Entry 4ZWE (X-ray diffraction, 2.81 A resolution); this record covers chains A and D of the 4 polymer chains in the assembly.

# Chain A (and D)
Name: Deoxynucleoside triphosphate triphosphohydrolase SAMHD1
Organism: Homo sapiens
Notes: EC 3.1.5.-; chain D of this document is another copy of the same molecule, construct and numbering; everything in this record applies to it too
UniProt: Q9Y3Z3 (SAMH1_HUMAN); numbering as in UniProt (aligned over 113-626)
Amino-acid sequence (514 residues; row label = number of the first residue in the row):
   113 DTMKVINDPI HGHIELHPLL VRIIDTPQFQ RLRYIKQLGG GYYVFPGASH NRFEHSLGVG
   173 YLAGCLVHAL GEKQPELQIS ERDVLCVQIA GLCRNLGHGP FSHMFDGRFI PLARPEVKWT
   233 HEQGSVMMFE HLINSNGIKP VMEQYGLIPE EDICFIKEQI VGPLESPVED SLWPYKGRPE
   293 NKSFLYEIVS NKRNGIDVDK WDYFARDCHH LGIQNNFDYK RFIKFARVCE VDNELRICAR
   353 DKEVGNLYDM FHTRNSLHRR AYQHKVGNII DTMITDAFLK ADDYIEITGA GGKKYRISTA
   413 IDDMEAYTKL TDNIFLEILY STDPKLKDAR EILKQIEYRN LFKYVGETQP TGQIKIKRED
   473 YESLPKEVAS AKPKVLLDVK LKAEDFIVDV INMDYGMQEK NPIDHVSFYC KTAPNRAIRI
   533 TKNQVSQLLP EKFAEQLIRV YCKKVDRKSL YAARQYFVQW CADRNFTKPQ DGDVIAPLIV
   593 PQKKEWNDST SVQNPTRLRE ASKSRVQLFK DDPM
Unresolved in the structure: 113, 278-283, 600-626
Construct notes: engineered mutation Arg-206 (His in Q9Y3Z3), Asn-207 (Asp in Q9Y3Z3), Val-592 (Thr in Q9Y3Z3)
Ligand contacts:
  - 2'-deoxyguanosine-5'-triphosphate (DGT), molecule 1: Lys-116, Val-117, Ile-118, Val-133, Ile-136, Asp-137, Gln-142, Arg-145, Phe-165
  - 2'-deoxyguanosine-5'-triphosphate (DGT), molecule 2: Val-117, Ile-118, Asn-119, His-125
  - 2'-deoxyguanosine-5'-triphosphate (DGT), molecule 3: Gln-149, Leu-150, Arg-164, His-167, Arg-206, Asn-207, His-210, His-215, His-233, Asp-311, Lys-312, Tyr-315, Asp-319, Arg-366, His-370, Tyr-374, Gln-375
  - 2'-deoxyguanosine-5'-triphosphate (DGT), molecule 4: Tyr-155, Val-156, Pro-158, His-376, Val-378, Arg-451, Leu-453, Lys-455
  - 2'-deoxyguanosine-5'-triphosphate (DGT), molecule 5: Val-156, Phe-157, Pro-158, Gly-324, Ile-325, Arg-372, His-376, Lys-377, Val-378
  - 2'-deoxyguanosine-5'-triphosphate (DGT), molecule 6: Asp-330, Arg-333, Phe-337, Arg-352, Lys-354, Asn-358, Lys-523
Curated features (UniProtKB/Swiss-Prot):
  - active site: His-233
  - binding site (GTP): Lys-116, Val-117, Asp-137, Gln-142, Arg-145, Arg-451, Lys-455, Lys-523
  - binding site (dATP): Asn-119, Gln-149, Val-156, Arg-164, His-210, His-215, Lys-312, Tyr-315, Asp-319, Arg-333, Arg-352, Lys-354, Asn-358, Arg-366, Gln-375, His-376, Lys-377, Lys-523
  - binding site (dCTP): Asn-119, Gln-149, Val-156, Arg-164, His-210, His-215, Lys-312, Tyr-315, Asp-319, Arg-333, Arg-352, Lys-354, Arg-366, Arg-372, Gln-375, His-376, Lys-377, Lys-523
  - binding site (dGTP): Asn-119, Gln-149, Leu-150, Val-156, Arg-164, Lys-312, Tyr-315, Asp-319, Arg-333, Arg-352, Lys-354, Asn-358, Arg-366, Tyr-374, Gln-375, His-376, Lys-377, Lys-523
  - binding site (dTTP): Asn-119, Gln-149, Val-156, Arg-164, His-210, His-215, Lys-312, Tyr-315, Asp-319, Arg-333, Arg-352, Lys-354, Gln-375, His-376, Lys-377, Lys-523
  - binding site (Mn(2+)): His-167, Asp-311
  - cross-link (Glycyl lysine isopeptide (Lys-Gly)): Lys-467 (interchain with G-Cter in SUMO2), Lys-469 (interchain with G-Cter in SUMO2), Lys-492 (interchain with G-Cter in SUMO2), Lys-622 (interchain with G-Cter in SUMO2)
Reported in the primary citation:
  - mutagenesis - T592V: unchanged catalytic activity on 2'-deoxyguanosine-5'-triphosphate
  - mutagenesis - T592V: unchanged stability
  - self-association interface (contacts with another copy of this molecule): Arg-559 to Asn-599
  - contacts within the chain: Lys-580/Asp-585

# Interface between chain A and chain D
Pairs across the interface (63; chain A residue first):
  Ile-118(A) / Pro-158(D)  hydrophobic
  Asn-119(A) / Pro-158(D)
  Asn-119(A) / Leu-323(D)  hydrogen bond (side chain-backbone)
  Pro-121(A) / Gly-159(D)
  Pro-121(A) / His-321(D)
  Pro-121(A) / His-322(D)
  Asp-137(A) / Glu-449(D)
  Asp-137(A) / Tyr-450(D)
  Asp-137(A) / Arg-451(D)
  Thr-138(A) / Glu-449(D)
  Pro-139(A) / Glu-449(D)
  Pro-139(A) / Tyr-450(D)
  Gln-142(A) / Glu-449(D)
  Arg-145(A) / Tyr-154(D)  hydrogen bond (side chain-backbone)
  Arg-145(A) / Tyr-155(D)  hydrogen bond (side chain-backbone)
  Tyr-146(A) / Tyr-155(D)  hydrogen bond
  Tyr-146(A) / Phe-427(D)
  Tyr-154(A) / Arg-145(D)  hydrogen bond (backbone-side chain)
  Tyr-154(A) / Asn-163(D)  hydrogen bond
  Tyr-154(A) / Glu-166(D)  hydrogen bond
  Tyr-155(A) / Arg-145(D)  hydrogen bond (backbone-side chain)
  Tyr-155(A) / Tyr-146(D)  hydrogen bond
  Pro-158(A) / Ile-118(D)  hydrophobic
  Pro-158(A) / Asn-119(D)
  Pro-158(A) / Glu-166(D)
  Pro-158(A) / Leu-169(D)  hydrophobic
  Gly-159(A) / Pro-121(D)
  Ser-161(A) / Ser-161(D)  hydrogen bond
  Ser-161(A) / His-162(D)
  Ser-161(A) / Glu-166(D)  hydrogen bond
  His-162(A) / Ser-161(D)
  Asn-163(A) / Tyr-154(D)  hydrogen bond
  Phe-165(A) / Pro-158(D)  hydrophobic
  Glu-166(A) / Tyr-154(D)  hydrogen bond
  Glu-166(A) / Pro-158(D)
  Glu-166(A) / Ser-161(D)  hydrogen bond
  Leu-169(A) / Pro-158(D)  hydrophobic
  Asn-248(A) / Tyr-450(D)
  His-321(A) / Pro-121(D)
  His-321(A) / His-321(D)  hydrogen bond
  His-322(A) / Pro-121(D)
  Leu-323(A) / Asn-119(D)  hydrogen bond (backbone-side chain)
  Gly-324(A) / Asn-119(D)
  Lys-421(A) / Tyr-432(D)
  Thr-423(A) / Tyr-432(D)  hydrogen bond
  Asn-425(A) / Asn-425(D)  hydrogen bond
  Asn-425(A) / Leu-428(D)
  Asn-425(A) / Tyr-432(D)
  Phe-427(A) / Tyr-146(D)
  Leu-428(A) / Tyr-146(D)
  Leu-428(A) / Asn-425(D)
  Tyr-432(A) / Lys-421(D)
  Tyr-432(A) / Thr-423(D)  hydrogen bond
  Tyr-432(A) / Asn-425(D)
  Glu-449(A) / Asp-137(D)
  Glu-449(A) / Thr-138(D)
  Glu-449(A) / Pro-139(D)
  Glu-449(A) / Gln-142(D)
  Glu-449(A) / Tyr-146(D)
  Tyr-450(A) / Asp-137(D)
  Tyr-450(A) / Pro-139(D)
  Tyr-450(A) / Asn-248(D)
  Arg-451(A) / Asp-137(D)
Other interface residues (no listed pair), chain A (36 interface residues in all): Phe-157, Thr-400, Thr-420
Other interface residues (no listed pair), chain D (37 interface residues in all): Arg-143, Phe-157, Phe-165, Gly-324, Thr-420, Thr-434

# Summary
36 residues of chain A face 37 of chain D across their interface, with 19 hydrogen bonds. Among the polar
pairs are Asn-119(A)/Leu-323(D), Arg-145(A)/Tyr-154(D) and Arg-145(A)/Tyr-155(D). Ligands of chain A: 6 copies
of 2'-deoxyguanosine-5'-triphosphate. From the paper: T592V of chain A leaves catalytic activity on
2'-deoxyguanosine-5'-triphosphate unchanged; a self-association interface involving Arg-559(A).
Chain A and chain D are both Deoxynucleoside triphosphate triphosphohydrolase SAMHD1 (Homo sapiens); the
structure, Crystal structure of the dGTP-bound catalytic core of SAMHD1 T592V mutant, was determined by X-ray
diffraction together with 4ZWG from the same study.
